8FJ5 - chains A and E of the 20 polymer chains in the assembly; structure by electron microscopy, 2.90 A resolution.

== Chain A (and E) ==
Name: Pilin_N domain-containing protein
Source organism: Haloferax volcanii (strain ATCC 29605 / DSM 3757 / JCM 8879 / NBRC 14742 / NCIMB 2012 / VKM B-1768 / DS2)
Notes: chain E of this document is another copy of the same molecule, construct and numbering; everything in this record applies to it too
Reference sequence: A0A384KE22 (A0A384KE22_HALVD); residues 1-145 here = UniProt positions 1-145
Chain sequence (145 residues; numbered 1 to 145; the number before each row is that of its first residue):
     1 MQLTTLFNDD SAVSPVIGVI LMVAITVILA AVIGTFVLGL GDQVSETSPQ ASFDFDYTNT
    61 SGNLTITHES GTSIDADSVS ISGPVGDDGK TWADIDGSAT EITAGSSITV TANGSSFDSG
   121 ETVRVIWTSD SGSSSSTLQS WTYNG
Not modelled in the structure: 1-12
Reported in the primary citation:
  - post-translational modification sites: Asn59, Asn63, Asn113

== Interface between chain A and chain E ==
Residue-residue contacts (16; chain A residue first):
  Val37(A) - Val13(E)  hydrophobic
  Leu40(A) - Ile17(E)  hydrophobic
  Val44(A) - Ile20(E)  hydrophobic
  Ala51(A) - Leu38(E)
  Phe53(A) - Asp42(E)
  Asp54(A) - Asp42(E)
  Phe55(A) - Asp42(E)  hydrogen bond (backbone-side chain)
  Tyr57(A) - Ser131(E)
  Asn59(A) - Asp130(E)  hydrogen bond (backbone-backbone)
  Asn59(A) - Ser131(E)
  Thr137(A) - Thr35(E)  hydrogen bond (backbone-side chain)
  Gln139(A) - Leu38(E)
  Gln139(A) - Asp42(E)
  Tyr143(A) - Ser131(E)
  Gly145(A) - Gly132(E)
  Gly145(A) - Ser133(E)
Also at the interface, not in a pair above, chain A (19 interface residues in all): Gly41, Thr47, Ser52, Thr58, Ser136, Leu138
Also at the interface, not in a pair above, chain E (13 interface residues in all): Val27, Ala31, Gly39

== Overview ==
The interface between chain A and chain E involves 19 residues on one side and 13 on the other, with 3
hydrogen bonds. Among the polar pairs are Phe55(A)-Asp42(E), Thr137(A)-Thr35(E) and Asn59(A)-Asp130(E). From
the paper: modification sites Asn59(A), Asn63(A) and Asn113(A).
Chain A and chain E are both Pilin_N domain-containing protein (Haloferax volcanii (strain ATCC 29605 / DSM
3757 / JCM 8879 / NBRC 14742 / NCIMB 2012 / VKM B-1768 / DS2)); the structure, Structure of the Haloferax
volcanii archaeal type IV pilus, was determined by electron microscopy (same publication as 8FJS, 8FK0, 8FK7
and 7TXI).
